Entry 9G9J (electron microscopy, 3.05 A resolution); this record covers chains E and R of the 9 polymer chains in the assembly.

# Chain E
Molecule: CRISPR system Cms endoribonuclease Csm3
Source organism: Enterococcus italicus DSM 15952
Notes: EC 3.1.-.-
Reference sequence: E6LHV5 (CSM3_ENTI1); residues 1-214 here = UniProt positions 1-214
Amino-acid sequence (214 residues; row label = number of the first residue in the row):
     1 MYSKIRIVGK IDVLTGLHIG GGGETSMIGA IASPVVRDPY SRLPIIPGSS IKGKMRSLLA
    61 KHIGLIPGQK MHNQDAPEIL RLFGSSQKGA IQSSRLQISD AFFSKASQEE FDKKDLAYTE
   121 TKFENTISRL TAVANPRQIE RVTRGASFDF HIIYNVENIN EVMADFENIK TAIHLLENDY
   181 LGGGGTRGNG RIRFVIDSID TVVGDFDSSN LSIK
Unresolved in the structure: 24-31
Sequence notes: engineered mutation Ala32 (Asp in E6LHV5)

# Chain R
Molecule: crRNA
Source organism: Enterococcus italicus DSM 15952
Sequence (45 nucleotides; row label = number of the first residue in the row; numbers below 1 keep their minus sign (A-7 is residue -7)):
    -7 ACGAGAACAU GCGCGACAUU CCGAAGAACG CUGAAGCGCU GGGGG
Unresolved in the structure: 18-37

# How chain E and chain R interact
Contacting residue pairs (54; chain E residue first):
  His18(E) with A8(R), phosphate contact
  Ile19(E) with A8(R), phosphate contact
  Gly20(E) with G7(R), hydrogen bond to the sugar; A8(R), hydrogen bond to the phosphate
  Pro47(E) with G7(R), phosphate contact
  Ser49(E) with C6(R), sugar contact; G7(R), hydrogen bond to the phosphate
  Ser50(E) with C6(R), hydrogen bond to the phosphate; G7(R), hydrogen bond to the phosphate
  Lys52(E) with C4(R), salt bridge to the phosphate; G5(R), salt bridge to the phosphate
  Gly53(E) with C6(R), sugar contact
  Lys54(E) with C6(R), base contact
  Arg56(E) with C4(R), hydrogen bond to the phosphate; G5(R), salt bridge to the phosphate
  Ser57(E) with C6(R), hydrogen bond to the base
  His72(E) with C4(R), sugar contact; G5(R), sugar contact; C6(R), salt bridge to the phosphate
  Asn73(E) with C4(R), sugar contact
  Phe83(E) with C4(R), phosphate contact; G5(R), phosphate contact
  Gly84(E) with C4(R), sugar contact
  Ser85(E) with G3(R), hydrogen bond to the sugar; C4(R), sugar contact
  Ser86(E) with G3(R), hydrogen bond to the base; C4(R), sugar contact
  Ser94(E) with C4(R), phosphate contact
  Lys122(E) with C13(R), salt bridge to the phosphate
  Phe123(E) with C13(R), phosphate contact
  Glu124(E) with C13(R), phosphate contact
  Asn125(E) with U11(R), hydrogen bond to the sugar; U12(R), hydrogen bond to the sugar; C13(R), hydrogen bond to the base; C14(R), sugar contact
  Thr126(E) with U11(R), hydrogen bond to the base; U12(R), phosphate contact
  Ile127(E) with U12(R), hydrogen bond to the phosphate; C14(R), sugar contact
  Arg129(E) with U12(R), salt bridge to the phosphate
  Ala134(E) with C14(R), base contact
  Pro136(E) with C13(R), base contact
  Arg137(E) with U11(R), hydrogen bond to the base
  Tyr180(E) with C9(R), hydrogen bond to the phosphate
  Leu181(E) with C6(R), base contact
  Gly182(E) with A8(R), phosphate contact
  Gly183(E) with A8(R), hydrogen bond to the phosphate; C9(R), phosphate contact
  Gly184(E) with C9(R), phosphate contact; A10(R), phosphate contact
  Thr186(E) with A10(R), hydrogen bond to the phosphate; U11(R), phosphate contact
  Arg187(E) with A10(R), salt bridge to the phosphate; U11(R), salt bridge to the phosphate
Other interface residues (no listed pair), chain E (36 interface residues in all): Gln92

# Overview
36 residues of chain E and 12 residues of chain R are in contact; the contacts include 18 hydrogen bonds and 8
salt bridges. Among the polar pairs are Ser57(E)-C6(R), Ser86(E)-G3(R) and Asn125(E)-C13(R).
Chain E is CRISPR system Cms endoribonuclease Csm3 and chain R is crRNA, both from Enterococcus italicus DSM
15952; the structure, CryoEM structure of Enterococcus italicus Csm-crRNA complex bound to pNppA3 and AMPNPP,
was determined by electron microscopy (same publication as 9G9A, 9G9B, 9G9C, 9G9D, 9G9E, 9G9F and 4 further
entries).
